2HRP - chains L and H of the 3 polymer chains in the assembly; structure by X-ray diffraction, 2.20 A resolution.

== Chain L ==
Molecule: Monoclonal antibody F11.2.32
From: Mus musculus
Notes: fragment: fab fragment; antibody fragment or engineered binder
Amino-acid sequence (218 residues; each row starts with the number of its first residue; a row labelled like 27A-27D holds insertion residues (27A, then the next letters in order)):
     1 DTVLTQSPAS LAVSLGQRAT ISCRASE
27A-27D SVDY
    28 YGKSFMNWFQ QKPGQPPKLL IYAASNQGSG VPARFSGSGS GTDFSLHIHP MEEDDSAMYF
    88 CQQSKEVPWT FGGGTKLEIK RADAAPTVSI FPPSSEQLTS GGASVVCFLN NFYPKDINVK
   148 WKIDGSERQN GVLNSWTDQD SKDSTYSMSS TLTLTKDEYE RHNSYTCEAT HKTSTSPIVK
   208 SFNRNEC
Not modelled in the structure: 212-214
Sequence notes: conflict Leu4 (Met in 600718), Arg18 (Ser in 600718), Ala19 (Val in 600718), Asp27C (Glu30 in 600718), Lys30 (Thr34 in 600718), Phe32 (Leu36 in 600718), Asn34 (Gln38 in 600718), Phe36 (Tyr40 in 600718), Ala50 (Gly54 in 600718), Gln54 (Val58 in 600718), Gly55 (Glu59 in 600718), His74 (Asn78 in 600718), Met78 (Val82 in 600718), Ser83 (Ile87 in 600718), Met85 (Ile89 in 600718), Lys92 (Arg96 in 600718), Glu93 (Lys97 in 600718), Trp96 (Ala100 in 600718), Gly100 (Ser104 in 600718)
Disulfides: Cys23-Cys88, Cys134-Cys194

== Chain H ==
Molecule: Monoclonal antibody F11.2.32
From: Mus musculus
Notes: fragment: fab fragment; antibody fragment or engineered binder
Amino-acid sequence (226 residues; each row starts with the number of its first residue; a row labelled like 82A-82C holds insertion residues (82A, then the next letters in order)):
     1 DVQLVESGGG LVQPGGSRKL SCAASGFTFM RFGMHWVRQA PEKGLEWVAY IS
   52A S
    53 GSSTIYYADT VKGRFTISRD NPKNTLFLQM
82A-82C TSL
    83 RSEDTALYYC ARSGGIER
100A-100H YDGTYYVM
   101 DYWGQGTSVT VSSAKTTPPS VYPLAPGSAA QTNSMVTLGC LVKGYFPEPV TVTWNSGSLS
   161 SGVHTFPAVL QSDLYTLSSS VTVPSSPRPS ETVTCNVAHP ASSTKVDKKI VPRD
Sequence notes: conflict Val5 (Leu1 in 600716), Gln13 (Lys9 in 600716), Arg18 (Leu14 in 600716), Met30 (Ser26 in 600716), Arg31 (Asp27 in 600716), Phe32 (Tyr28 in 600716), Pro74 (Ala71 in 600716), Leu89 (Met in 600716), Gly97 (Trp95 in 600716), Ile98 (Asp96 in 600716), Glu99 (Thr97 in 600716), Arg100 (Thr98 in 600716), Tyr100A (Val99 in 600716), Asp100B (Ser in 600716), Thr100D (His102 in 600716), Pro187 (Thr193 in 600716), Arg188 (Trp194 in 600716), Glu191 (Gln197 in 600716); insertion (95-96)
Disulfides: Cys22-Cys92, Cys140-Cys195

== How chain L and chain H interact ==
Pairs across the interface (76):
  Lys30(L) - Arg100(H)
  Lys30(L) - Asp100B(H)  salt bridge
  Ser31(L) - Tyr100E(H)
  Phe32(L) - Tyr100E(H)
  Met33(L) - Tyr100E(H)  hydrogen bond (backbone-side chain)
  Asn34(L) - Tyr100E(H)  hydrogen bond
  Asn34(L) - Val100G(H)
  Phe36(L) - Met100H(H)
  Phe36(L) - Trp103(H)
  Gln38(L) - Gln39(H)  hydrogen bond
  Gln38(L) - Tyr91(H)  hydrogen bond
  Gln42(L) - Tyr91(H)
  Pro43(L) - Tyr91(H)  hydrophobic
  Pro43(L) - Gly104(H)
  Pro44(L) - Leu45(H)  hydrophobic
  Pro44(L) - Tyr91(H)
  Pro44(L) - Trp103(H)
  Leu46(L) - Val100G(H)  hydrophobic
  Tyr49(L) - Ile98(H)
  Ala50(L) - Tyr100E(H)  hydrogen bond (backbone-side chain)
  Phe87(L) - Gly44(H)
  Phe87(L) - Leu45(H)  hydrophobic
  Gln89(L) - Met100H(H)
  Ser91(L) - Tyr100E(H)  hydrogen bond
  Val94(L) - Trp47(H)  hydrophobic
  Val94(L) - Tyr58(H)  hydrophobic
  Pro95(L) - Trp47(H)  hydrophobic
  Trp96(L) - His35(H)
  Trp96(L) - Trp47(H)
  Trp96(L) - Tyr50(H)  hydrophobic
  Trp96(L) - Tyr58(H)  hydrophobic
  Trp96(L) - Met100H(H)
  Phe98(L) - Leu45(H)
  Phe98(L) - Trp47(H)
  Ser116(L) - Thr137(H)
  Phe118(L) - Leu124(H)
  Phe118(L) - Ala125(H)
  Phe118(L) - Thr137(H)
  Pro119(L) - Ala125(H)
  Pro119(L) - Arg213(H)
  Pro120(L) - Arg213(H)  hydrogen bond (backbone-side chain)
  Ser121(L) - Tyr122(H)
  Ser121(L) - Pro123(H)
  Glu123(L) - Tyr122(H)
  Glu123(L) - Pro123(H)
  Glu123(L) - Lys208(H)  salt bridge
  Gln124(L) - Tyr122(H)
  Gln124(L) - Lys143(H)
  Ser127(L) - Tyr122(H)
  Ser131(L) - Leu141(H)
  Ser131(L) - Lys143(H)
  Phe135(L) - Leu124(H)  hydrophobic
  Phe135(L) - Phe166(H)  hydrophobic
  Phe135(L) - Ser178(H)
  Phe135(L) - Ser179(H)
  Phe135(L) - Ser180(H)
  Asn137(L) - His164(H)
  Asn137(L) - Phe166(H)
  Asn137(L) - Ser180(H)  hydrogen bond
  Asn138(L) - His164(H)
  Val159(L) - Gln171(H)
  Leu160(L) - Val169(H)  hydrophobic
  Leu160(L) - Gln171(H)
  Leu160(L) - Thr176(H)
  Asn161(L) - Val169(H)
  Ser162(L) - Phe166(H)
  Ser162(L) - Pro167(H)  hydrogen bond (side chain-backbone)
  Ser162(L) - Val169(H)
  Trp163(L) - Pro167(H)
  Thr164(L) - Phe166(H)
  Ser174(L) - His164(H)  hydrogen bond
  Ser174(L) - Phe166(H)
  Met175(L) - Phe166(H)
  Ser176(L) - Phe166(H)
  Ser176(L) - Ser178(H)  hydrogen bond
  Thr180(L) - Lys143(H)
Also at the interface, not in a pair above, chain L (45 interface residues in all): Gly100, Val133, Thr178
Also at the interface, not in a pair above, chain H (46 interface residues in all): Val37, Lys43, Glu46, Tyr100F, Asp101, Gln105, Val121, Pro126, Gly127, Leu138, Gly139, Thr165

== Overview ==
45 residues of chain L face 46 of chain H across their interface, with 11 hydrogen bonds and 2 salt bridges.
Among the polar pairs are Lys30(L)-Asp100B(H), Glu123(L)-Lys208(H) and Met33(L)-Tyr100E(H).
Chain L is Monoclonal antibody F11.2.32 and chain H is Monoclonal antibody F11.2.32, both from Mus musculus;
the structure, Antigen-antibody complex, was determined by X-ray diffraction together with 1MF2 from the same
study.
